Entry 4Y8J (X-ray diffraction, 2.70 A resolution); this record covers chains O and P of the 34 polymer chains in the assembly.

# Chain O
Molecule: Proteasome subunit alpha type-2
Source organism: Saccharomyces cerevisiae (strain ATCC 204508 / S288c)
Notes: EC 3.4.25.1
Reference sequence: P23639 (PSA2_YEAST); residues 1-250 here = UniProt positions 1-250
Chain sequence (250 residues; each row starts with the number of its first residue):
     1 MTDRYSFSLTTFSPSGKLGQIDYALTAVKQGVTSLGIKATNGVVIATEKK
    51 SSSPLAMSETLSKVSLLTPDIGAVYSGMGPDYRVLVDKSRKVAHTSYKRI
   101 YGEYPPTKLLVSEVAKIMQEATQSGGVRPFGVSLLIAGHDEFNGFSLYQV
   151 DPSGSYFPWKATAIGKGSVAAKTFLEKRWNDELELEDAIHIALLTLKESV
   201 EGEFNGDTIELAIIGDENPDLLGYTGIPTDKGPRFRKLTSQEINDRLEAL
Swiss-Prot annotation at these positions:
  - cross-link: Lys108 (Glycyl lysine isopeptide (Lys-Gly) (interchain with G-Cter in ubiquitin))

# Chain P
Molecule: Proteasome subunit alpha type-3
Source organism: Saccharomyces cerevisiae (strain ATCC 204508 / S288c)
Notes: EC 3.4.25.1
Reference sequence: P23638 (PSA3_YEAST); residues 0-257 here correspond to UniProt positions 1-258 (UniProt number = residue number + 1)
Chain sequence (258 residues; numbered 0 to 257; the number before each row is that of its first residue; numbering starts at 0):
     0 MGSRRYDSRTTIFSPEGRLYQVEYALESISHAGTAIGIMASDGIVLAAER
    50 KVTSTLLEQDTSTEKLYKLNDKIAVAVAGLTADAEILINTARIHAQNYLK
   100 TYNEDIPVEILVRRLSDIKQGYTQHGGLRPFGVSFIYAGYDDRYGYQLYT
   150 SNPSGNYTGWKAISVGANTSAAQTLLQMDYKDDMKVDDAIELALKTLSKT
   200 TDSSALTYDRLEFATIRKGANDGEVYQKIFKPQEIKDILVKTGITKKDED
   250 EEADEDMK
Not modelled in the structure: 0, 245-257
Swiss-Prot annotation at these positions:
  - cross-link (Glycyl lysine isopeptide (Lys-Gly)): Lys99 (interchain with G-Cter in ubiquitin), Lys198 (interchain with G-Cter in ubiquitin), Lys230 (interchain with G-Cter in ubiquitin)

# Interface between chain O and chain P
Pairs across the interface - 63 pairs, chain O then chain P:
  Arg4(O) - Ser2(P)
  Tyr5(O) - Ser2(P)
  Tyr5(O) - Tyr5(P)
  Ser6(O) - Gly125(P)
  Ser6(O) - Leu127(P)
  Phe7(O) - Ser2(P)
  Phe7(O) - Tyr5(P)
  Phe7(O) - Asp6(P)
  Phe7(O) - Gly126(P)
  Ser8(O) - Gly126(P)  hydrogen bond (backbone-backbone)
  Ser8(O) - Leu127(P)
  Ser8(O) - Arg128(P)  hydrogen bond (side chain-backbone)
  Thr10(O) - Arg128(P)
  Thr11(O) - Ser7(P)
  Thr11(O) - Thr9(P)
  Thr11(O) - Gln20(P)
  Phe12(O) - Gln20(P)  hydrogen bond (backbone-side chain)
  Phe12(O) - Tyr23(P)
  Phe12(O) - Ala24(P)  hydrophobic
  Phe12(O) - Arg128(P)
  Phe12(O) - Pro129(P)
  Phe12(O) - Gly131(P)
  Ser13(O) - Tyr23(P)
  Pro14(O) - Tyr23(P)  hydrophobic
  Pro14(O) - Glu26(P)
  Ser15(O) - Glu26(P)
  Gly16(O) - Tyr23(P)
  Gly16(O) - Ser27(P)  hydrogen bond (backbone-side chain)
  Leu18(O) - Leu79(P)  hydrophobic
  Leu18(O) - Arg128(P)
  Lys38(O) - Glu57(P)  salt bridge
  Ser112(O) - Glu84(P)
  Lys116(O) - Ile85(P)
  Gln119(O) - Ala81(P)
  Gln119(O) - Asp82(P)  hydrogen bond
  Gln119(O) - Ile85(P)
  Gln119(O) - Arg128(P)
  Thr122(O) - Arg128(P)  hydrogen bond (backbone-side chain)
  Gln123(O) - Tyr121(P)
  Gln123(O) - Leu127(P)
  Gln123(O) - Arg128(P)  hydrogen bond (side chain-backbone)
  Gln123(O) - Pro129(P)
  Gln123(O) - Phe130(P)
  Gly125(O) - Leu127(P)
  Ser153(O) - Ala81(P)
  Gly154(O) - Ala81(P)
  Ser155(O) - Ala81(P)
  Tyr156(O) - Glu84(P)  hydrogen bond
  Pro158(O) - Leu56(P)
  Pro158(O) - Glu57(P)  hydrogen bond (backbone-backbone)
  Pro158(O) - Thr60(P)
  Pro158(O) - Ser61(P)
  Trp159(O) - Ser53(P)
  Trp159(O) - Leu55(P)
  Trp159(O) - Leu56(P)
  Lys160(O) - Thr54(P)
  Lys160(O) - Leu55(P)  hydrogen bond (backbone-backbone)
  Lys160(O) - Leu56(P)
  Lys160(O) - Glu57(P)
  Ala161(O) - Leu55(P)
  Leu175(O) - Leu55(P)  hydrophobic
  Glu176(O) - Thr54(P)
  Glu176(O) - Leu55(P)
Also at the interface, not in a pair above, chain O (35 interface residues in all): Leu9, Ser124, Tyr148, Phe157, Trp179
Also at the interface, not in a pair above, chain P (32 interface residues in all): His30, Thr80

# Overview
Chain O and chain P form an interface of 35 and 32 residues respectively, with 10 hydrogen bonds and 1 salt
bridge. Polar contacts include Lys38(O)-Glu57(P), Ser8(O)-Arg128(P) and Phe12(O)-Gln20(P).
Here chain O is Proteasome subunit alpha type-2 and chain P is Proteasome subunit alpha type-3, both from
Saccharomyces cerevisiae (strain ATCC 204508 / S288c). Entry 4Y8J (Yeast 20S proteasome in complex with
Ac-LLL-ep) was determined by X-ray diffraction together with 4Y69, 4Y6A, 4Y6V, 4Y6Z, 4Y70, 4Y74 and 34 further
entries from the same study.
